Entry 1OWG (X-ray diffraction, 2.10 A resolution); this record covers chains A and B of the 5 polymer chains in the assembly.

[Chain A]
Protein: Integration Host Factor Alpha-subunit
From: Escherichia coli
UniProtKB: P0A6X7 (IHFA_ECOLI); numbering as in UniProt (aligned over 1-99)
Sequence (99 residues; each row starts with the number of its first residue):
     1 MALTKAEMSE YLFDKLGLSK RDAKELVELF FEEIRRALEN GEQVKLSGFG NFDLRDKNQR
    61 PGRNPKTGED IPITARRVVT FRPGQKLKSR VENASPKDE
Not modelled in the structure: 1, 98-99

[Chain B]
Protein: Integration Host Factor beta-subunit
From: Escherichia coli
UniProtKB: P0A6Y1 (IHFB_ECOLI); residue numbers follow UniProt; this construct covers 1-94
Sequence (94 residues; row label = number of the first residue in the row):
     1 MTKSELIERL ATQQSHIPAK TVEDAVKEML EHMASTLAQG ERIEIRGFGS FSLHYRAPRT
    61 GRNPKTGDKV ELEGKYVPHF KPGKELRDRA NIYG

[Interface between chain A and chain B]
Contacting residue pairs (93):
  Ala-2(A) / Glu-41(B)
  Ala-2(A) / Arg-42(B)
  Ala-2(A) / Glu-44(B)
  Leu-3(A) / His-32(B)
  Leu-3(A) / Met-33(B)  hydrophobic
  Leu-3(A) / Thr-36(B)
  Leu-3(A) / Arg-42(B)  hydrogen bond (backbone-backbone)
  Leu-3(A) / Ile-43(B)
  Leu-3(A) / Glu-44(B)  hydrogen bond (backbone-backbone)
  Glu-7(A) / His-32(B)
  Met-8(A) / Met-29(B)  hydrophobic
  Met-8(A) / His-32(B)
  Tyr-11(A) / Glu-28(B)
  Tyr-11(A) / His-32(B)
  Leu-12(A) / Ala-25(B)
  Leu-12(A) / Glu-28(B)
  Leu-12(A) / Met-29(B)  hydrophobic
  Leu-16(A) / Asp-24(B)
  Leu-16(A) / Ala-25(B)
  Leu-18(A) / Thr-21(B)
  Asp-22(A) / Ile-17(B)
  Glu-25(A) / Gln-14(B)
  Glu-25(A) / His-16(B)  salt bridge
  Glu-25(A) / Ile-17(B)
  Leu-26(A) / Ala-25(B)  hydrophobic
  Val-27(A) / Met-29(B)  hydrophobic
  Leu-29(A) / Leu-10(B)
  Leu-29(A) / Gln-14(B)
  Phe-30(A) / Leu-6(B)  hydrophobic
  Phe-30(A) / Val-26(B)  hydrophobic
  Phe-30(A) / Met-29(B)  hydrophobic
  Phe-30(A) / Leu-30(B)  hydrophobic
  Phe-30(A) / Met-33(B)  hydrophobic
  Phe-31(A) / Ile-45(B)  hydrophobic
  Phe-31(A) / Phe-48(B)  hydrophobic
  Glu-32(A) / Arg-89(B)  salt bridge
  Glu-33(A) / Leu-6(B)
  Glu-33(A) / Arg-9(B)
  Glu-33(A) / Leu-10(B)
  Glu-33(A) / Gln-13(B)  hydrogen bond
  Ile-34(A) / Phe-48(B)  hydrophobic
  Arg-35(A) / Gly-47(B)
  Arg-35(A) / Phe-48(B)
  Arg-35(A) / Glu-85(B)  salt bridge
  Arg-35(A) / Leu-86(B)
  Arg-35(A) / Arg-89(B)
  Arg-36(A) / Gln-13(B)
  Arg-36(A) / Arg-89(B)
  Ala-37(A) / Arg-9(B)
  Leu-38(A) / Leu-86(B)  hydrophobic
  Glu-39(A) / Arg-89(B)  salt bridge
  Glu-42(A) / Met-1(B)  hydrogen bond (side chain-backbone)
  Glu-42(A) / Arg-9(B)  salt bridge
  Gln-43(A) / Met-1(B)  hydrogen bond (backbone-backbone)
  Val-44(A) / Met-1(B)
  Lys-45(A) / Met-1(B)  hydrogen bond (backbone-backbone)
  Lys-45(A) / Thr-2(B)
  Lys-45(A) / Lys-3(B)  hydrogen bond (backbone-backbone)
  Leu-46(A) / Thr-2(B)
  Leu-46(A) / Lys-3(B)
  Ser-47(A) / Lys-3(B)
  Phe-49(A) / Leu-30(B)  hydrophobic
  Phe-49(A) / Phe-51(B)  hydrophobic
  Phe-52(A) / Phe-51(B)  hydrophobic
  Phe-52(A) / Phe-80(B)  hydrophobic
  Asp-56(A) / Tyr-93(B)  hydrogen bond
  Arg-76(A) / Asn-91(B)
  Arg-77(A) / Ala-90(B)
  Arg-77(A) / Asn-91(B)  hydrogen bond (backbone-side chain)
  Arg-77(A) / Ile-92(B)
  Arg-77(A) / Tyr-93(B)
  Val-79(A) / Pro-82(B)
  Val-79(A) / Ala-90(B)  hydrophobic
  Phe-81(A) / Phe-80(B)  hydrophobic
  Pro-83(A) / Pro-78(B)  hydrophobic
  Arg-90(A) / Glu-31(B)  salt bridge
  Arg-90(A) / Ala-34(B)
  Arg-90(A) / Ser-35(B)
  Arg-90(A) / Ala-38(B)
  Val-91(A) / Leu-37(B)  hydrophobic
  Val-91(A) / Leu-53(B)  hydrophobic
  Val-91(A) / Tyr-76(B)
  Glu-92(A) / Lys-75(B)
  Glu-92(A) / Tyr-76(B)  hydrogen bond (backbone-backbone)
  Ala-94(A) / Leu-37(B)
  Ala-94(A) / Ala-38(B)
  Ala-94(A) / Leu-53(B)  hydrophobic
  Ala-94(A) / Tyr-76(B)
  Ser-95(A) / Gly-40(B)
  Pro-96(A) / Gly-40(B)
  Pro-96(A) / Tyr-76(B)
  Lys-97(A) / Gln-39(B)
  Lys-97(A) / Gly-40(B)  hydrogen bond (backbone-backbone)
Interface residues without a listed pair, chain A (50 interface residues in all): Thr-4, Lys-5, Leu-54, Ala-75, Leu-87, Lys-88
Interface residues without a listed pair, chain B (50 interface residues in all): Glu-5, Val-22

[Summary]
Chain A and chain B each contribute 50 residues to their interface, with 11 hydrogen bonds and 6 salt bridges.
Polar contacts include Glu-25(A)/His-16(B), Glu-32(A)/Arg-89(B) and Arg-35(A)/Glu-85(B).
Here chain A is Integration Host Factor Alpha-subunit and chain B is Integration Host Factor beta-subunit,
both from Escherichia coli. Entry 1OWG (Crystal structure of WT IHF complexed with an altered H' site (T44A))
was determined by X-ray diffraction, deposited together with 1OUZ and 1OWF.
